8WO5 - chains A and B of the 417 polymer chains in the assembly; structure by electron microscopy, 7.40 A resolution (low resolution: residue-level contacts below are approximate; hydrogen-bond / salt-bridge calls are withheld).

[Chain A (and B)]
Name: Flagellar L-ring protein
Organism: Salmonella enterica subsp. enterica serovar Typhimurium str. LT2
Notes: chain B of this document is another copy of the same molecule, construct and numbering; everything in this record applies to it too
Reference sequence: P0A1N8 (FLGH_SALTY); numbering as in UniProt (aligned over 1-232)
Chain sequence (232 residues; each row starts with the number of its first residue):
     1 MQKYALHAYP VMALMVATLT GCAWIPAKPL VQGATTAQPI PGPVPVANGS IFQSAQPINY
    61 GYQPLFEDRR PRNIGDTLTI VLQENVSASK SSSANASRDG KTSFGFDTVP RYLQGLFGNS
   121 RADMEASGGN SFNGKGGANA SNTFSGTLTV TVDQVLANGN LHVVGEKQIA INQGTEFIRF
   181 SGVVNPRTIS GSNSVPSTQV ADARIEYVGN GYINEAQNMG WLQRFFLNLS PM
Disordered / not traced: 1-21
Swiss-Prot annotation at these positions:
  - lipidation: Cys22 (N-palmitoyl cysteine)

[How chain A and chain B interact]
Contacting residue pairs (137; chain A residue first):
  Tyr62(A) with Phe52(B); Gln53(B)
  Ile74(A) with Ala37(B); Pro39(B)
  Gly75(A) with Ala37(B); Pro39(B)
  Glu84(A) with Lys167(B)
  Asn85(A) with Ser145(B); Gly146(B)
  Val86(A) with Phe144(B); Ser145(B); Tyr207(B)
  Ser87(A) with Phe144(B); Ser145(B)
  Ala88(A) with Thr143(B); Phe144(B); Tyr207(B)
  Ser89(A) with Asn142(B); Thr143(B)
  Lys90(A) with Ser141(B); Asn142(B)
  Ser91(A) with Ala140(B); Ser141(B)
  Ser92(A) with Asn139(B)
  Ser93(A) with Ala138(B); Asn139(B)
  Ala94(A) with Gly137(B)
  Asn95(A) with Lys135(B); Gly136(B); Gly137(B)
  Ala96(A) with Lys135(B)
  Ser97(A) with Gly134(B); Lys135(B)
  Arg98(A) with Phe132(B); Asn133(B)
  Asp99(A) with Phe132(B); Asn133(B)
  Gly100(A) with Ser131(B)
  Lys101(A) with Asn130(B); Ser131(B)
  Thr102(A) with Gly129(B); Asn130(B)
  Ser103(A) with Gly128(B); Gly129(B)
  Phe104(A) with Ser127(B)
  Gly105(A) with Ala126(B); Ser127(B)
  Phe106(A) with Met124(B); Glu125(B); Ala126(B)
  Asp107(A) with Glu125(B)
  Thr108(A) with Asp123(B); Met124(B); Glu125(B)
  Pro110(A) with Ala122(B); Met124(B)
  Arg111(A) with Asn119(B); Arg121(B)
  Ala140(A) with Tyr207(B)
  Ser141(A) with Glu176(B); Tyr207(B)
  Asn142(A) with Ile169(B); Glu176(B); Tyr207(B)
  Phe144(A) with Ile171(B)
  Thr151(A) with Ala37(B)
  Val152(A) with Ala37(B)
  Asp153(A) with Ala37(B)
  Ala157(A) with Tyr60(B)
  Asn158(A) with Tyr60(B); Gly75(B); Asp76(B)
  Gly159(A) with Tyr60(B)
  Asn160(A) with Gly75(B); Thr77(B)
  Val164(A) with Ala34(B)
  Gly165(A) with Thr35(B)
  Glu166(A) with Thr35(B)
  Arg179(A) with Pro29(B); Val31(B)
  Phe180(A) with Val31(B)
  Ser181(A) with Val31(B)
  Asn185(A) with Arg69(B); Thr77(B)
  Arg187(A) with Arg69(B)
  Thr188(A) with Arg69(B)
  Ser197(A) with Lys167(B)
  Thr198(A) with Thr79(B); Thr147(B); Thr149(B)
  Gln199(A) with Thr79(B); Thr149(B)
  Val200(A) with Thr149(B)
  Ala201(A) with Thr77(B); Thr149(B); Thr151(B); Glu166(B)
  Asp202(A) with Glu166(B)
  Ala203(A) with Glu166(B); Lys167(B); Gln168(B)
  Arg204(A) with Val31(B); Glu166(B); Gln168(B)
  Ile205(A) with Leu30(B); Gln168(B); Ile169(B); Ala170(B)
  Glu206(A) with Pro29(B); Leu30(B); Val31(B); Ala170(B)
  Tyr207(A) with Ala170(B); Ile171(B); Asn172(B)
  Asn214(A) with Gln173(B)
  Glu215(A) with Ala23(B); Trp24(B)
  Gln217(A) with Asn172(B); Gln173(B); Tyr212(B)
  Asn218(A) with Ala23(B); Gln173(B)
  Met219(A) with Tyr212(B)
  Arg224(A) with Tyr212(B); Glu215(B)
  Leu227(A) with Tyr212(B); Glu215(B); Ala216(B)
  Asn228(A) with Glu215(B)
  Leu229(A) with Trp221(B)
  Ser230(A) with Trp221(B)
  Pro231(A) with Gly220(B); Trp221(B); Leu222(B); Gln223(B)
  Met232(A) with Gln223(B)
Other interface residues (no listed pair), chain A (80 interface residues in all): Asn59, Gly61, Val109, Tyr112, Val155, Leu156, Val208
Other interface residues (no listed pair), chain B (72 interface residues in all): Cys22, Thr36, Gln38, Ile40, Pro45, Leu148, Ile178, Gly211

[Summary]
Chain A and chain B form an interface of 80 and 72 residues respectively.
Both chains are Flagellar L-ring protein (Salmonella enterica subsp. enterica serovar Typhimurium str. LT2).
Entry 8WO5 (Cryo-EM structure of the intact flagellar motor-hook complex in the CCW state) was determined by
electron microscopy (same publication as 8WHT, 8WIW, 8WK3, 8WK4, 8WKI, 8WKK and 11 further entries).
